Entry 7V0W (X-ray diffraction, 2.66 A resolution); this record covers chains C and J of the 6 polymer chains in the assembly.

# Chain C
Protein: Cyclic GMP-AMP synthase
Source organism: Mus musculus
Notes: EC 2.7.7.86
UniProtKB: Q8C6L5 (CGAS_MOUSE); numbering as in UniProt (aligned over 147-507)
Sequence (364 residues; each row starts with the number of its first residue):
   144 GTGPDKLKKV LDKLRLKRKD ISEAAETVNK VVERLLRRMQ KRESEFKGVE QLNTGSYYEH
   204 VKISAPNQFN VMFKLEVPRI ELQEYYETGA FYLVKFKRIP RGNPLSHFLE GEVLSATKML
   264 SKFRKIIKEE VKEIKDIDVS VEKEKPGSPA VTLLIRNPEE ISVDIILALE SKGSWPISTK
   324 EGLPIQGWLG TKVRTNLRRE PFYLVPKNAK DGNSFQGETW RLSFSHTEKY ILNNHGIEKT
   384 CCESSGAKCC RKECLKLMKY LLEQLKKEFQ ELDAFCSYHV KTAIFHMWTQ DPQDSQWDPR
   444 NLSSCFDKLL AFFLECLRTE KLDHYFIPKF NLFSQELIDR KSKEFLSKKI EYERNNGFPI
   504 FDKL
Unresolved in the structure: 144-148, 240-248, 253-255, 353-358, 507
Differences from the reference sequence: expression tag (144-146); engineered mutation Gln211 (Glu in Q8C6L5), Asn213 (Asp in Q8C6L5)
UniProt features mapped onto this chain:
  - region: Lys372 to Lys395 (DNA-binding)
  - motif: Leu154 to Leu159 (Nuclear export signal), Asp281 to Ser291 (Nuclear localization signal)
  - binding site (GTP): Thr197, Asp307, Arg364 to Glu371
  - binding site (ATP): Ser199, Glu371, Lys402, Ser420 to Lys424
  - binding site (2',3'-cGAMP): Gly290, Asp307, Lys350, Arg364 to Ser366
  - binding site (Mg(2+)): Asp307
  - binding site (Zn(2+)): His378, Cys384, Cys385, Cys392
  - site: Arg241 (Arginine-anchor), Asp307, Ile308 (Cleavage)
  - modified residue: Lys156 (N6-lactoyllysine), Glu176 (PolyADP-ribosyl glutamic acid), Ser199 (Phosphoserine), Tyr201 (Phosphotyrosine), Glu272 (5-glutamyl polyglutamate), Ser291 (Phosphoserine), Glu302 (5-glutamyl glutamate), Lys372 (N6-acetyllysine), Lys382 (N6-acetyllysine), Lys402 (N6-acetyllysine), Ser420 (Phosphoserine), Lys491 (N6-methyllysine)
  - lipidation (S-palmitoyl cysteine): Cys392, Cys393, Cys459
  - cross-link (Glycyl lysine isopeptide (Lys-Gly)): Lys217 (interchain with G-Cter in SUMO), Lys271 (interchain with G-Cter in ubiquitin), Lys335 (interchain with G-Cter in SUMO), Lys372 (interchain with G-Cter in SUMO), Lys382 (interchain with G-Cter in SUMO), Lys399 (interchain with G-Cter in ubiquitin), Lys402 (interchain with G-Cter in ubiquitin), Lys409 (interchain with G-Cter in ubiquitin), Lys410 (interchain with G-Cter in ubiquitin), Lys464 (interchain with G-Cter in SUMO)
  - mutagenesis: Lys156 (K156Q: Mimics lactylation; knockin mice show higher mortality following HSV-1 infection), Asn172 (N172K: Induces alteration of the DNA-binding surface and leads to decreased synthesis of cyclic GMP-AMP (cGAMP); when associated with L-180), Glu176 (E176A: Abolished poly-ADP-ribosylation by PARP1, stimulating interferon production in knockin mice), Arg180 (R180L: Induces alteration of the DNA-binding surface and leads to decreased synthesis of cyclic GMP-AMP (cGAMP); when associated with K-182), Gly198 (G198A: Abolishes stimulation of interferon production; when associated with A-199), Ser199 (S199A: Abolishes stimulation of interferon production; when associated with A-199), Tyr201 (Y201E: Phosphomimetic mutant; reduced translocation to the nucleus following treatment with etoposide), Lys217 (K217R: Reduced sumoylation), Arg222 (R222E: Impaired tethering to chromatin, leading to constitutive activation in the absence of DNA), Lys238 (K238E: Does not affect interaction with nucleosomes), Lys240 (K240E: Impaired tethering to chromatin, leading to constitutive activation in the absence of DNA), Arg241 (R241E: Abolished tethering to chromatin, leading to strong constitutive activation in the absence of DNA), 28 further mutagenesis entries in UniProt
Ion coordination: Mn2+: Gln211, Asn213 (together with GTP); Zn2+: His378, Cys384, Cys385, Cys392
Small-molecule neighbours: adenosine monophosphate / GTP: Gly198, Ser199, Glu202, Lys205, Gln211, Asn213, Met215, Ser291, Pro292, Ala293, Asp307, Ile309, Val348, Lys350, Arg364, Leu365, Ser366, Ser368, Lys402, Cys419, Ser420, Tyr421, Lys424, His467
What the authors report for this chain:
  - binding site for adenosine monophosphate: Asp307, Ser366
  - catalytic residues: Asp307
  - binding site for the ligand GTP: Cys419
  - mutagenesis - E211Q/D213N/K382E: decreased binding to dsDNA
  - specificity-determining residues: His467 (proposed by the authors, not directly observed)
  - mutagenesis - R364A (33-fold), H467A: decreased catalytic activity on ATP/GTP
  - mutagenesis - H467A (2-fold): increased catalytic activity on GTP/GTP
  - specificity-determining residues: Ile309, Arg364
  - mutagenesis - R364A (10-fold): decreased catalytic activity on GTP/GTP
  - mutagenesis - R364A (4-fold): increased catalytic activity on ATP/ATP
  - mutagenesis - E211Q/D213N: abolished catalytic activity

# Chain J
Molecule: Palindromic DNA18
Sequence (18 nucleotides; numbered 1 to 18; the number before each row is that of its first residue):
     1 ATCTGTACAT GTACAGAT

# How chain C and chain J interact
Pairs across the interface (15):
  Arg161(C) - DA7(J)  base contact
  Arg161(C) - DC8(J)  hydrogen bond to the base
  Arg161(C) - DA9(J)  sugar contact
  Ile164(C) - DT10(J)  sugar contact
  Ser165(C) - DA9(J)  hydrogen bond to the phosphate
  Ser165(C) - DT10(J)  hydrogen bond to the phosphate
  Ala168(C) - DT10(J)  phosphate contact
  Ala168(C) - DG11(J)  phosphate contact
  Asn172(C) - DG11(J)  hydrogen bond to the phosphate
  Asn196(C) - DT12(J)  hydrogen bond to the phosphate
  Tyr200(C) - DT10(J)  hydrogen bond to the phosphate
  Tyr200(C) - DG11(J)  hydrogen bond to the phosphate
  Tyr201(C) - DG11(J)  phosphate contact
  Tyr201(C) - DT12(J)  phosphate contact
  Lys372(C) - DT12(J)  salt bridge to the phosphate

# In short
9 residues of chain C and 6 residues of chain J are in contact, with 7 hydrogen bonds and 1 salt bridge. Polar
contacts include Arg161(C)-DC8(J), Ser165(C)-DA9(J) and Ser165(C)-DT10(J). From the paper: the catalytic
residue Asp307(C); R364A and H467A of chain C reduce catalytic activity on ATP/GTP; 4 substitutions were
tested in all.
Chain C is Cyclic GMP-AMP synthase (Mus musculus) and chain J is Palindromic DNA18; the structure, Structure
of Ternary Complex of cGAS with dsDNA and Bound 5 -pppG(2,5 )pA, was determined by X-ray diffraction together
with 7UUX, 7UXW, 7UYQ, 7UYZ, 7UZR, 8EAE and 14 further entries from the same study.
